2O73 - chains A and B; structure by X-ray diffraction, 1.80 A resolution.

[Chain A (and B)]
Protein: OHCU decarboxylase
From: Danio rerio
Notes: chain B of this document is another copy of the same molecule, construct and numbering; everything in this record applies to it too
UniProtKB: A1L259 (A1L259_BRARE); residue numbers follow UniProt; this construct covers 1-174
Sequence (174 residues; numbered 1 to 174; the number before each row is that of its first residue):
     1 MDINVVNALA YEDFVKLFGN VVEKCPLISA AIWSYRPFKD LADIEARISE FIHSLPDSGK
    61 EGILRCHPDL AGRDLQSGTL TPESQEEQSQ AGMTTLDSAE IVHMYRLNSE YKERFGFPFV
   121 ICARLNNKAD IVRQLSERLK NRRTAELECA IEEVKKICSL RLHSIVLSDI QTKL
Unresolved in the structure: 1, 167-174 (chain B: 1, 166-174)
Residues lining bound ligands: allantoin (2AL; 1-(2,5-dioxo-2,5-dihydro-1H-imidazol-4-yl)urea): H67, P68, L70, S84, E87, Q88, F119, V120, I121, C122, A123, I157, R161
What the authors report for this chain:
  - binding site for allantoin: L70, S84, E87, Q88, V120, A123, I157
  - contacts within the chain: E23-H67, E87-R161, E23-R161
  - catalytic residues: H67, E87 (proposed by the authors, not directly observed)
  - catalytic residues: R161
  - mutagenesis - H67N, E87Q, R161Q: abolished catalytic activity on OHCU
  - mutagenesis - L125M: unchanged catalytic activity

[Chain A / chain B interface]
Contacting residue pairs - 54 pairs, chain A then chain B:
  Y11(A) - R65(B)
  Y11(A) - K112(B)
  Y11(A) - G116(B)
  Y11(A) - F117(B)
  Y11(A) - P118(B)
  E12(A) - R73(B)  salt bridge
  E12(A) - K112(B)  salt bridge
  K24(A) - P26(B)
  P26(A) - K24(B)
  L27(A) - G59(B)
  L27(A) - G62(B)
  L27(A) - I63(B)
  L27(A) - C66(B)
  A30(A) - G62(B)
  A30(A) - R65(B)  hydrogen bond (backbone-side chain)
  A31(A) - S58(B)
  A31(A) - G62(B)
  A31(A) - R65(B)
  W33(A) - R65(B)
  W33(A) - G116(B)
  S34(A) - E61(B)  hydrogen bond
  S34(A) - R65(B)  hydrogen bond
  Y35(A) - S58(B)  hydrogen bond
  F51(A) - P56(B)  hydrophobic
  F51(A) - G59(B)
  S54(A) - P56(B)
  L55(A) - L55(B)  hydrophobic
  P56(A) - F51(B)  hydrophobic
  P56(A) - S54(B)
  S58(A) - A31(B)
  S58(A) - Y35(B)  hydrogen bond
  S58(A) - F51(B)
  G59(A) - L27(B)
  G59(A) - F51(B)
  E61(A) - S34(B)  hydrogen bond
  G62(A) - L27(B)
  G62(A) - A30(B)
  G62(A) - A31(B)
  I63(A) - L27(B)
  R65(A) - Y11(B)
  R65(A) - A30(B)  hydrogen bond (side chain-backbone)
  R65(A) - A31(B)
  R65(A) - W33(B)
  R65(A) - S34(B)  hydrogen bond
  C66(A) - P26(B)
  C66(A) - L27(B)
  R73(A) - E12(B)  salt bridge
  R73(A) - K16(B)
  K112(A) - Y11(B)
  K112(A) - E12(B)  salt bridge
  G116(A) - Y11(B)
  G116(A) - W33(B)
  F117(A) - Y11(B)
  P118(A) - Y11(B)
Interface residues without a listed pair, chain A (27 interface residues in all): C25
Interface residues without a listed pair, chain B (29 interface residues in all): D13, C25

[Overview]
The interface between chain A and chain B involves 27 residues on one side and 29 on the other; the contacts
include 8 hydrogen bonds and 4 salt bridges. Polar pairs include E12(A)-R73(B), E12(A)-K112(B) and
A30(A)-R65(B). From the paper: catalytic residues H67(A), E87(A) and R161(A); H67N, E87Q and R161Q of chain A
abolish catalytic activity on OHCU.
Both chains are OHCU decarboxylase (Danio rerio). Entry 2O73 (Structure of OHCU decarboxylase in complex with
allantoin) was determined by X-ray diffraction (same publication as 2O70 and 2O74).
